PDB entry 9CZ2 | electron microscopy, 4.40 A resolution (low resolution: residue-level contacts below are approximate; hydrogen-bond / salt-bridge calls are withheld) | chains XA and XD of the 36 polymer chains in the assembly

# Chain XA
Name: Modulator of FtsH protease HflK
Source organism: Escherichia coli BL21
UniProt: C3SG32 (C3SG32_ECOLX); residues 1-419 here = UniProt positions 1-419
Chain sequence (419 residues; row label = number of the first residue in the row):
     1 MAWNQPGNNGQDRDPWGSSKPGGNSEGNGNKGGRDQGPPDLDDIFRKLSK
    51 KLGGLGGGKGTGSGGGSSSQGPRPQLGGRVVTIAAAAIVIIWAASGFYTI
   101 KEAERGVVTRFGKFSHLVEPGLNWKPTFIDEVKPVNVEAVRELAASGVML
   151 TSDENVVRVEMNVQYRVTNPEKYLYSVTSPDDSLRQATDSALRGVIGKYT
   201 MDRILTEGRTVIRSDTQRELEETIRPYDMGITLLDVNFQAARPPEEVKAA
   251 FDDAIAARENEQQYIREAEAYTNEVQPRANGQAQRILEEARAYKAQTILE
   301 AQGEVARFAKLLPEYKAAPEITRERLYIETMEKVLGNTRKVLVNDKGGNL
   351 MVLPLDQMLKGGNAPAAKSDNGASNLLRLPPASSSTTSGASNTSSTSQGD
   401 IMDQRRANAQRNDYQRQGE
Disordered / not traced: 1-78, 356-419

# Chain XD
Name: Modulator of FtsH protease HflC
Source organism: Escherichia coli BL21
UniProt: A0A376L393 (A0A376L393_ECOLX); residues 1-334 here correspond to UniProt positions 21-354 (UniProt number = residue number + 20)
Chain sequence (334 residues; row label = number of the first residue in the row):
     1 MRKSVIAIIIIVLVVLYMSVFVVKEGERGITLRFGKVLRDDDNKPLVYEP
    51 GLHFKIPFIETVKMLDARIQTMDNQADRFVTKEKKDLIVDSYIKWRISDF
   101 SRYYLATGGGDISQAEVLLKRKFSDRLRSEIGRLDVKDIVTDSRGRLTLE
   151 VRDALNSGSAGTEDEVTTPAADNAIAEAAERVTAETKGKVPVINPNSMAA
   201 LGIEVVDVRIKQINLPTEVSEAIYNRMRAEREAVARRHRSQGQEEAEKLR
   251 ATADYEVTRTLAEAERQGRIMRGEGDAEAAKLFADAFSKDPDFYAFIRSL
   301 RAYENSFSGNQDVMVMSPDSDFFRYMKTPTSATR
Disordered / not traced: 161-190, 330-334

# Interface between chain XA and chain XD
Pairs across the interface (10; chain XA residue first):
  Arg323(XA) - Pro329(XD)
  Glu324(XA) - Pro329(XD)
  Tyr327(XA) - Met326(XD)
  Tyr327(XA) - Lys327(XD)
  Tyr327(XA) - Thr328(XD)
  Tyr327(XA) - Pro329(XD)
  Met331(XA) - Met326(XD)
  Val352(XA) - Val313(XD)
  Pro354(XA) - Val313(XD)
  Leu355(XA) - Gln311(XD)
Interface residues without a listed pair, chain XD (7 interface residues in all): Tyr325

# Summary
The chain XA/chain XD interface involves 7 residues from each chain.
Here chain XA is Modulator of FtsH protease HflK and chain XD is Modulator of FtsH protease HflC, both from
Escherichia coli BL21. Entry 9CZ2 (Cryo-EM structure of a nautilus-like HflK/C assembly in complex with FtsH
AAA protease) was determined by electron microscopy.
